Entry 8ESU (X-ray diffraction, 1.04 A resolution); this record covers chain A.

# Chain A
Name: Myoglobin
Source organism: Physeter catodon
UniProt: P02185 (MYG_PHYMC); residues 0-153 here correspond to UniProt positions 1-154 (UniProt number = residue number + 1)
Sequence (154 residues; each row starts with the number of its first residue; numbering starts at 0):
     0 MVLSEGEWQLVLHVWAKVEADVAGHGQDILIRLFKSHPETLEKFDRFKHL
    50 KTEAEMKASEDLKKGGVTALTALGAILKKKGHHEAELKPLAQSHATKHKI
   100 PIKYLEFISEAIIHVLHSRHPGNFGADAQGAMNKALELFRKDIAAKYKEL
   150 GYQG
Construct notes: engineered mutation G64 (His65 in P02185), A68 (Val69 in P02185); conflict N122 (Asp123 in P02185)
Ion coordination: heme Fe: H93 (together with imidazole)
Ligand contacts: heme (HEM): T39, K42, F43, R45, T67, A68, A71, L72, L89, S92, H93, H97, I99, Y103, L104, I107, F138
UniProt features mapped onto this chain:
  - binding site (heme b): H93
  - modified residue: S3 (Phosphoserine), T67 (Phosphothreonine)
What the authors report for this chain:
  - mutagenesis - H64G/V68A: increased catalytic activity on bulky diazo reagent (proposed by the authors, not directly observed)

# Overview
Chain A binds heme. UniProt lists heme b-binding residue H93. From the paper: H64G/V68A increase catalytic
activity on bulky diazo reagent.
Chain A is Myoglobin (Physeter catodon); the structure, Myoglobin variant Mb-imi complex, was determined by
X-ray diffraction (same publication as 8ESS).
